Entry 8E7S (electron microscopy, 3.20 A resolution); this record covers chains o and t of the 44 polymer chains in the assembly.

== Chain o ==
Protein: Cytochrome c oxidase subunit 3
Source organism: Saccharomyces cerevisiae
Notes: EC 7.1.1.9
UniProt: P00420 (COX3_YEAST); numbering as in UniProt (aligned over 1-269)
Sequence (269 residues; each row starts with the number of its first residue):
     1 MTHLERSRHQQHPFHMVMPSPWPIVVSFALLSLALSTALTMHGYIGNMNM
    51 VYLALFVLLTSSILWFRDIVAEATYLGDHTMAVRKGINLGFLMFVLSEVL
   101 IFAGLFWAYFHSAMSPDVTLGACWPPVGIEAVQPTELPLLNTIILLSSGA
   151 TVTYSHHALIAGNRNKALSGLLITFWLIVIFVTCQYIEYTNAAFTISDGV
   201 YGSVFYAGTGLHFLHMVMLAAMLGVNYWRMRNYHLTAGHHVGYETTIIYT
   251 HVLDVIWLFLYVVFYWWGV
Swiss-Prot annotation at these positions:
  - natural variant: Val263 (V263T: In strain: D273-10B/A48)

== Chain t ==
Protein: Cytochrome c oxidase subunit 4, mitochondrial
Source organism: Saccharomyces cerevisiae
UniProt: P04037 (COX4_YEAST); residues 1-155 here = UniProt positions 1-155
Sequence (155 residues; each row starts with the number of its first residue):
     1 MLSLRQSIRFFKPATRTLCSSRYLLQQKPVVKTAQNLAEVNGPETLIGPG
    51 AKEGTVPTDLDQETGLARLELLGKLEGIDVFDTKPLDSSRKGTMKDPIII
   101 ESYDDYRYVGCTGSPAGSHTIMWLKPTVNEVARCWECGSVYKLNPVGVPN
   151 DDHHH
Not modelled in the structure: 1-28, 150-155
Swiss-Prot annotation at these positions:
  - binding site (Zn(2+)): Cys111, His119, Cys134, Cys137
  - modified residue: Thr55 (Phosphothreonine)

== How chain o and chain t interact ==
Pairs across the interface (48; chain o residue first):
  Leu4(o) with Tyr103(t), hydrogen bond (backbone-side chain)
  Arg6(o) with Val80(t); Phe81(t)
  Ser7(o) with Tyr103(t), hydrogen bond
  Arg8(o) with Tyr103(t)
  His9(o) with Leu66(t)
  Gln10(o) with Leu66(t); Glu70(t); Val80(t)
  Ala73(o) with Thr64(t), hydrogen bond (backbone-side chain)
  Thr74(o) with Thr64(t)
  Tyr75(o) with Glu44(t)
  Leu76(o) with Glu44(t)
  Gly77(o) with Gly65(t)
  Asp78(o) with Glu44(t); Gly65(t); Leu66(t)
  His79(o) with Gly65(t); Leu66(t); Ala67(t), hydrogen bond (backbone-backbone)
  Thr80(o) with Leu66(t); Glu70(t)
  Met81(o) with Glu70(t), hydrogen bond (backbone-side chain)
  Arg84(o) with Ala67(t)
  Ala161(o) with Val56(t)
  Gly162(o) with Val56(t)
  Arg164(o) with Ala51(t), hydrogen bond (side chain-backbone); Lys52(t), hydrogen bond (side chain-backbone); Glu53(t); Gly54(t); Thr55(t), hydrogen bond (side chain-backbone); Pro57(t)
  Asn165(o) with Glu53(t), hydrogen bond
  Leu168(o) with Glu53(t)
  Tyr233(o) with Lys52(t)
  Thr236(o) with Gly50(t); Ala51(t); Pro57(t); Gln62(t), hydrogen bond
  Ala237(o) with Val56(t), hydrophobic; Pro57(t); Asp59(t); Gln62(t), hydrogen bond (backbone-side chain)
  Gly238(o) with Gln62(t), hydrogen bond (backbone-side chain); Glu63(t)
  His239(o) with Glu63(t), salt bridge; Thr64(t), hydrogen bond (side chain-backbone); Ala67(t)
Also at the interface, not in a pair above, chain o (28 interface residues in all): Glu5, Asn163
Also at the interface, not in a pair above, chain t (23 interface residues in all): Pro43, Gly48, Asp79

== In short ==
Chain o and chain t form an interface of 28 and 23 residues respectively; the contacts include 13 hydrogen
bonds and 1 salt bridge. Polar pairs include His239(o)-Glu63(t), Leu4(o)-Tyr103(t) and Ser7(o)-Tyr103(t).
Curated annotation (UniProt) lists 4 Zn2+-binding residues on chain t.
Chain o is Cytochrome c oxidase subunit 3 and chain t is Cytochrome c oxidase subunit 4, mitochondrial, both
from Saccharomyces cerevisiae; the structure, III2IV2 respiratory supercomplex from Saccharomyces cerevisiae
with 4 bound UQ6, was determined by electron microscopy (same publication as 8EC0).
